Entry 8WLQ (electron microscopy, 3.80 A resolution); this record covers chains 5 and ZA of the 96 polymer chains in the assembly.

[Chain 5 (and ZA)]
Protein: Flagellar basal-body rod protein FlgG
Organism: Salmonella enterica subsp. enterica serovar Typhimurium str. LT2
Notes: chain ZA of this document is another copy of the same molecule, construct and numbering; everything in this record applies to it too
Reference sequence: P0A1J3 (FLGG_SALTY); residues 1-260 here = UniProt positions 1-260
Sequence (260 residues; numbered 1 to 260; the number before each row is that of its first residue):
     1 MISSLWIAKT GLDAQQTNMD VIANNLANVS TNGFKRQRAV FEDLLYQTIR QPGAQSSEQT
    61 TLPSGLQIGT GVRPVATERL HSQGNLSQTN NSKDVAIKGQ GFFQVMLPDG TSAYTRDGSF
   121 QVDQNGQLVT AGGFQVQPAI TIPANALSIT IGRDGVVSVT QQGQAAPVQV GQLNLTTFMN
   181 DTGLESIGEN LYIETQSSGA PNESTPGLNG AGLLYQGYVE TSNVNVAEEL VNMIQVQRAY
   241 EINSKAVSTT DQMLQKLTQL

[How chain 5 and chain ZA interact]
Pairs across the interface (110; chain 5 residue first):
  Gln16(5) - Ile2(ZA)
  Gln16(5) - Ser3(ZA)
  Gln16(5) - Ser4(ZA)
  Gln16(5) - Met253(ZA)
  Thr17(5) - Ile68(ZA)
  Met19(5) - Ser4(ZA)
  Met19(5) - Ala246(ZA)
  Met19(5) - Thr249(ZA)
  Met19(5) - Thr250(ZA)
  Met19(5) - Met253(ZA)  hydrophobic
  Asp20(5) - Ser3(ZA)  hydrogen bond
  Asp20(5) - Ser4(ZA)  hydrogen bond (side chain-backbone)
  Asp20(5) - Ile7(ZA)
  Ala23(5) - Ser4(ZA)
  Ala23(5) - Ile7(ZA)
  Asn24(5) - Ile7(ZA)
  Asn24(5) - Tyr46(ZA)
  Asn24(5) - Gly69(ZA)
  Asn24(5) - Thr70(ZA)
  Leu26(5) - Ile242(ZA)  hydrophobic
  Leu26(5) - Asn243(ZA)  hydrogen bond (backbone-side chain)
  Ala27(5) - Ile7(ZA)
  Ala27(5) - Gly11(ZA)
  Ala27(5) - Val72(ZA)
  Asn28(5) - Asp43(ZA)
  Asn28(5) - Gly71(ZA)
  Asn28(5) - Val72(ZA)
  Ser30(5) - Gln15(ZA)  hydrogen bond
  Ser30(5) - Asn18(ZA)
  Ser30(5) - Phe41(ZA)
  Thr31(5) - Phe41(ZA)
  Thr31(5) - Glu42(ZA)
  Thr31(5) - Asp43(ZA)
  Thr31(5) - Val72(ZA)
  Asn32(5) - Arg38(ZA)
  Phe34(5) - Asp43(ZA)
  Phe34(5) - Tyr46(ZA)
  Gln37(5) - Tyr46(ZA)
  Gln37(5) - Gln67(ZA)
  Pro74(5) - Leu66(ZA)  hydrophobic
  Val75(5) - Arg50(ZA)  hydrogen bond (backbone-side chain)
  Val75(5) - Leu66(ZA)
  Ala76(5) - Ser64(ZA)
  Ala76(5) - Gly65(ZA)
  Ala76(5) - Leu66(ZA)  hydrophobic
  Thr77(5) - Ser64(ZA)
  Thr77(5) - Gly65(ZA)
  Thr77(5) - Leu66(ZA)
  Thr77(5) - Gln67(ZA)  hydrogen bond (side chain-backbone)
  Thr89(5) - Arg38(ZA)
  Asp94(5) - Arg38(ZA)  salt bridge
  Ser119(5) - Val40(ZA)
  Ser119(5) - Glu78(ZA)  hydrogen bond
  Gln121(5) - Glu78(ZA)
  Val122(5) - Met179(ZA)
  Val122(5) - Asn180(ZA)  hydrogen bond (backbone-side chain)
  Asp123(5) - Met179(ZA)
  Asp123(5) - Asn180(ZA)
  Asp123(5) - Ser197(ZA)
  Gln124(5) - Met179(ZA)
  Gln124(5) - Gln196(ZA)
  Gln124(5) - Ser197(ZA)  hydrogen bond (backbone-backbone)
  Gln124(5) - Gly199(ZA)
  Gly126(5) - Met179(ZA)
  Ala131(5) - Val75(ZA)
  Ile142(5) - Met179(ZA)
  Ala144(5) - Met179(ZA)  hydrophobic
  Asn145(5) - Asn209(ZA)  hydrogen bond (side chain-backbone)
  Ala146(5) - Gln100(ZA)
  Thr182(5) - Ser64(ZA)
  Gly183(5) - Pro52(ZA)
  Glu185(5) - Gln51(ZA)  hydrogen bond
  Glu185(5) - Pro52(ZA)
  Glu185(5) - Gln67(ZA)
  Ser186(5) - Tyr46(ZA)
  Ser186(5) - Gln67(ZA)  hydrogen bond (backbone-side chain)
  Gly188(5) - Asp43(ZA)
  Gly188(5) - Leu44(ZA)
  Gly188(5) - Tyr46(ZA)
  Glu189(5) - Glu42(ZA)
  Glu189(5) - Asp43(ZA)  hydrogen bond (backbone-backbone)
  Asn190(5) - Phe41(ZA)  hydrogen bond (side chain-backbone)
  Asn190(5) - Glu42(ZA)
  Asn190(5) - Asp43(ZA)  hydrogen bond (side chain-backbone)
  Thr195(5) - Pro52(ZA)
  Gln196(5) - Gly53(ZA)  hydrogen bond (side chain-backbone)
  Gln196(5) - Gln55(ZA)  hydrogen bond
  Gln196(5) - Thr61(ZA)
  Ser197(5) - Gly53(ZA)
  Ser197(5) - Pro63(ZA)
  Ser197(5) - Ser64(ZA)
  Val219(5) - Arg38(ZA)
  Val226(5) - Ile242(ZA)  hydrophobic
  Leu230(5) - Ile242(ZA)  hydrophobic
  Met233(5) - Lys245(ZA)
  Met233(5) - Ala246(ZA)
  Met233(5) - Thr249(ZA)
  Val236(5) - Met253(ZA)  hydrophobic
  Gln237(5) - Thr249(ZA)
  Gln237(5) - Gln252(ZA)
  Gln237(5) - Met253(ZA)
  Gln237(5) - Lys256(ZA)
  Arg238(5) - Lys256(ZA)
  Tyr240(5) - Met253(ZA)
  Tyr240(5) - Leu257(ZA)
  Glu241(5) - Lys256(ZA)  salt bridge
  Ser244(5) - Lys256(ZA)  hydrogen bond (side chain-backbone)
  Val247(5) - Leu260(ZA)  hydrophobic
  Ser248(5) - Leu260(ZA)
  Asp251(5) - Leu260(ZA)
Interface residues without a listed pair, chain 5 (65 interface residues in all): Leu12, Val29, Arg73, Arg79, Gln88, Asn125, Pro143, Leu147, Gln162, Asn180, Leu184
Interface residues without a listed pair, chain ZA (64 interface residues in all): Ala8, Thr10, Arg36, Thr48, Ala54, Leu62, Leu80, Thr182, Ser198, Gly207, Leu208, Gly210, Glu228, Ala239

[Summary]
Chain 5 and chain ZA form an interface of 65 and 64 residues respectively; the contacts include 18 hydrogen
bonds and 2 salt bridges. Polar pairs include Asp94(5)-Arg38(ZA), Glu241(5)-Lys256(ZA) and Asp20(5)-Ser3(ZA).
Both chains are Flagellar basal-body rod protein FlgG (Salmonella enterica subsp. enterica serovar Typhimurium
str. LT2). Entry 8WLQ (Cryo-EM structure of the whole rod-export apparatus with hook within the flagellar
motor-hook complex in the ...) was determined by electron microscopy, deposited together with 8WHT, 8WIW,
8WK3, 8WK4, 8WKI, 8WKK and 11 further entries.
